Entry 8R5O (electron microscopy, 2.49 A resolution); this record covers chains C and E of the 20 polymer chains in the assembly.

== Chain C ==
Protein: DNA-directed RNA polymerase subunit beta
Organism: Sinapis alba
UniProtKB: A0A6C0M5W1 (A0A6C0M5W1_SINAL); residues 1-1072 here = UniProt positions 1-1072
Sequence (1072 residues; numbered 1 to 1072; the number before each row is that of its first residue):
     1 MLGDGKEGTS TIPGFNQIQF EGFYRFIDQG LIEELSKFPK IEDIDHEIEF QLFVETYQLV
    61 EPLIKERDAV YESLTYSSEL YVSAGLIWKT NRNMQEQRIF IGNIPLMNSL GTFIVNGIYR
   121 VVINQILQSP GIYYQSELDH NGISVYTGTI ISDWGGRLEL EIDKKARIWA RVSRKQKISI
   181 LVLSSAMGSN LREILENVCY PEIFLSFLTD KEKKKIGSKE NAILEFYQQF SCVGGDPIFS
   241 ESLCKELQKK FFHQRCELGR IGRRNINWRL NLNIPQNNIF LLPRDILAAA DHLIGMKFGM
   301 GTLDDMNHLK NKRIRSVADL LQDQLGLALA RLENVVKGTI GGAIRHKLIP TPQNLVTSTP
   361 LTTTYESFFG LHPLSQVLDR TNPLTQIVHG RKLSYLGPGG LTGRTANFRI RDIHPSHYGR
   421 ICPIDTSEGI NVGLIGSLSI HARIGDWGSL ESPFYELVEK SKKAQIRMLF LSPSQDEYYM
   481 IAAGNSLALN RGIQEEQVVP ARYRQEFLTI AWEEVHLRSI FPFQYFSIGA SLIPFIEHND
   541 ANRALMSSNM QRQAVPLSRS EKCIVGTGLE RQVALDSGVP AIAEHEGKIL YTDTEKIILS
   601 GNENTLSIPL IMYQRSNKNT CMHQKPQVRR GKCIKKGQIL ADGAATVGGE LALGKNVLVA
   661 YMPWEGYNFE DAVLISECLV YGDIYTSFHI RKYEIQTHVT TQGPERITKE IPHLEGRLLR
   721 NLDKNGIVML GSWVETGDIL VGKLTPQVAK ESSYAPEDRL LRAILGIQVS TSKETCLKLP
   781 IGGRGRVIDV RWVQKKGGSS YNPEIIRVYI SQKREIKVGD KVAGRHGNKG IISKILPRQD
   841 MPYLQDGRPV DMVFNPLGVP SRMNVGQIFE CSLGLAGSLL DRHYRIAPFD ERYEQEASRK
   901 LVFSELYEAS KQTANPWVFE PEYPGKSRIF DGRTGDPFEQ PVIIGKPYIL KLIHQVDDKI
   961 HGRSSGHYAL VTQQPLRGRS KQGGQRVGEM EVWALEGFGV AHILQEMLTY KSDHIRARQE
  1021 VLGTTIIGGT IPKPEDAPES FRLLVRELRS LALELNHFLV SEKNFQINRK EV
Disordered / not traced: 1-7, 37-57, 82-99, 130-304, 331-360, 396-410, 695-727, 736-782, 792-806, 954-989, 1010-1037
Construct notes: conflict F113 (Ser in A0A6C0M5W1), V657 (Ile in A0A6C0M5W1)

== Chain E ==
Protein: DNA-directed RNA polymerase subunit beta''
Organism: Sinapis alba
UniProtKB: A0A6C0M829 (A0A6C0M829_SINAL); residue numbers follow UniProt; this construct covers 1-1373
Sequence (1373 residues; row label = number of the first residue in the row):
     1 MAERANLVFH NKVIDGTAIK RLISRLIDHF GMAYTSHILD QVKTLGFQQA TATSISLGID
    61 DLLTIPSKGW LVQDAEQQSL ILEKHHHYGN VHAVEKLRQS IEIWYATSEY LRQEMNPNFR
   121 MTDPFNPVHM MSFSGARGNA SQVHQLVGMR GLMSDPQGQM IDLPIQSNLR EGLSLTEYII
   181 SCYGARKGVV DTAVRTSDAG YLTRRLVEVV QHIVVRRTDC GTIRGISVSP RNKSRMMSER
   241 IFIQTLIGRV LADDIYIGSR CVAFRNQDLG IGLVNRFITF GTQSISIRTP FTCRSTSWIC
   301 RLCYGRSPTH GDLVELGEAV GIIAGQSIGE PGTQLTLRTF HTGGVFTGGT AEHVRAPYNG
   361 KIKFNEDLVH PTRTRHGHPA FLCYIDLSVI IESEDIIHSV TIPPKSFLLV QNDQYVESEQ
   421 VIAEIREGTY TFHFKERVRK YIYSDSEGEM HWSTDVSHAP EFTYSNVHLL PKTSHLWILS
   481 GGSCGSSLIL FSIHKDQDQM NIPFLSVERK SISSLSVNND QVSQKFFSSD FSDKKKSGIP
   541 NYSELNGIVG TSHYNFIYSA IFHENSDLLA KRRRNRFLIP FQSIQEQEQE KEFIPHSGIS
   601 VEIPINGIFR RNSIFAFFDD PRYRRKSSGI LKYGTLKADS IIQKEDMIEY RGVQKFKTKY
   661 EMKVDRFFFI PEEVHILPES SAIMVENYSI IGVDTRITLN IRSQVGGLIR VERKKKRIEL
   721 KIFSGDIHFP DKTDKISRHS GILIPPGRGK TNSKESKNLK NWIYVQRITP TKKKFFVLVR
   781 PVATYEIADS INLATLFPKD LFREKDNIQL RVFNYILYGN GKPTRGISDT SIQLVRTCLV
   841 LNWDQDNKNS SLEEVRAFFV EVNTKGLIRD FIRIGLVKSH ISYIRKRNNP PDSGLISADS
   901 MNPFYSISPK AGILHQSLRQ NHGTIRMFLN RNKESQSLLI LSSSNCFRIG PFNHVKYHNV
   961 INQSIKKKPL ITIKNSSGPL GTAIQISNFY SFLPLLTYNQ ISVIKYLQLD NFKYIFQVIH
  1021 SYLIDENGRI FNLDPYSNLV LNPFKLNWYF LHQNYNNNYC EETSTIISLG QFFCENVCIA
  1081 KKEPYLKSGQ VLIVQRDSVV IRSAKPYLAT PGAKVHGHYR EILYEGDTLV TFIYEKSRSG
  1141 DITQGLPKVE QVLEVRSIDS ISLNLEKRIK GWNRCITRIL GIPWGFLIGA ELTIVQSRIS
  1201 LVNKIQKVYR SQGVQIHNRH IEIIVRQITS KVLVSEEGMS NVFLPGELIG LLRAERTGRA
  1261 LEEAICYRAV LLGITRASLN TQSFISEASF QETARVLAKA ALRGRIDWLK GLKENVVLGG
  1321 VIPAGTGFNK GLVHCSRQHT NILLEKKTKN LSLLEGDMRD ILFYHREFCD SSI
Disordered / not traced: 1-4, 230-241, 333-350, 427-435, 483-488, 505-565, 581-598, 618-794, 812-838, 844-854, 877-884, 891-900, 906-921, 929-936, 951-971, 1057-1064, 1136-1144, 1156-1161, 1332-1359, 1370-1373
Metal / ion sites: Zn2+: C220, C293, C300, C303

== Chain C / chain E interface ==
Pairs across the interface (136):
  R411(C) - R186(E)  hydrogen bond (backbone-side chain)
  D412(C) - P156(E)
  I413(C) - P156(E)
  I413(C) - C182(E)
  I413(C) - Y183(E)
  I413(C) - R186(E)
  P415(C) - Y183(E)
  Y418(C) - I179(E)  hydrophobic
  Y418(C) - Y183(E)  hydrogen bond
  P423(C) - C182(E)  hydrophobic
  P423(C) - R186(E)  hydrogen bond (backbone-side chain)
  I424(C) - Y178(E)  hydrophobic
  I424(C) - C182(E)  hydrophobic
  T426(C) - R186(E)
  G433(C) - R186(E)
  A483(C) - T176(E)
  P500(C) - L163(E)  hydrophobic
  Y503(C) - G1126(E)
  R504(C) - Y443(E)
  R504(C) - G1126(E)  hydrogen bond (side chain-backbone)
  F507(C) - I161(E)  hydrophobic
  F507(C) - D162(E)
  F507(C) - L163(E)  hydrophobic
  F507(C) - T176(E)
  H516(C) - E1125(E)  salt bridge
  Y525(C) - L175(E)  hydrophobic
  Y525(C) - I179(E)  hydrophobic
  F526(C) - L175(E)  hydrophobic
  F526(C) - Y178(E)  hydrophobic
  I536(C) - Y178(E)
  E537(C) - G172(E)
  E537(C) - L173(E)  hydrogen bond (backbone-backbone)
  H538(C) - L169(E)  hydrogen bond (side chain-backbone)
  H538(C) - R170(E)  hydrogen bond (side chain-backbone)
  H538(C) - E171(E)
  H538(C) - G172(E)
  N539(C) - L169(E)
  N539(C) - Y178(E)  hydrogen bond (backbone-side chain)
  D540(C) - R150(E)  salt bridge
  D540(C) - Y178(E)
  A541(C) - Y178(E)
  A541(C) - A185(E)  hydrophobic
  N542(C) - A185(E)  hydrogen bond (side chain-backbone)
  N542(C) - V189(E)
  A544(C) - Y178(E)
  Y661(C) - I55(E)
  Y661(C) - S56(E)  hydrogen bond (backbone-side chain)
  M662(C) - T51(E)
  M662(C) - S54(E)
  M662(C) - I55(E)
  P663(C) - A50(E)
  P663(C) - T51(E)  hydrogen bond (backbone-side chain)
  P663(C) - I55(E)
  W664(C) - T51(E)
  E665(C) - F47(E)
  E665(C) - Q48(E)
  E665(C) - T51(E)  hydrogen bond (backbone-side chain)
  G666(C) - F47(E)
  F669(C) - F47(E)  hydrophobic
  E670(C) - R137(E)
  N855(C) - R137(E)
  P856(C) - I55(E)
  L857(C) - R137(E)  hydrogen bond (backbone-side chain)
  G858(C) - R137(E)
  V859(C) - L57(E)  hydrophobic
  P860(C) - L57(E)  hydrophobic
  P860(C) - M131(E)  hydrophobic
  P860(C) - L146(E)  hydrophobic
  S861(C) - R137(E)  hydrogen bond
  S861(C) - Q142(E)  hydrogen bond (backbone-side chain)
  R862(C) - R137(E)
  M863(C) - Q142(E)
  M863(C) - Q145(E)
  M863(C) - L146(E)  hydrophobic
  M863(C) - L169(E)
  V865(C) - L62(E)  hydrophobic
  V865(C) - L146(E)  hydrophobic
  V865(C) - L169(E)  hydrophobic
  I868(C) - L57(E)
  I868(C) - I59(E)  hydrophobic
  F869(C) - I59(E)  hydrophobic
  F869(C) - R170(E)
  F889(C) - L173(E)
  F889(C) - S174(E)
  F889(C) - L175(E)
  F889(C) - Y178(E)  hydrophobic
  E891(C) - E171(E)
  E891(C) - G172(E)
  E896(C) - R170(E)  salt bridge
  E896(C) - E171(E)
  Y923(C) - D60(E)
  P924(C) - D60(E)
  K926(C) - D61(E)  salt bridge
  K926(C) - P127(E)
  R933(C) - T51(E)
  F938(C) - T51(E)
  F938(C) - A52(E)
  F938(C) - S54(E)
  E939(C) - A52(E)  hydrogen bond (backbone-backbone)
  E939(C) - T53(E)
  E939(C) - S54(E)
  Q940(C) - T53(E)  hydrogen bond (backbone-backbone)
  Q940(C) - S54(E)  hydrogen bond (backbone-side chain)
  P941(C) - S56(E)
  V942(C) - S54(E)
  V942(C) - S56(E)
  I943(C) - S56(E)  hydrogen bond (backbone-side chain)
  I943(C) - L57(E)
  W993(C) - R204(E)
  W993(C) - V207(E)
  W993(C) - I322(E)
  W993(C) - Q326(E)
  A994(C) - Q326(E)
  E996(C) - A319(E)
  E996(C) - I322(E)
  E996(C) - L1312(E)
  E996(C) - V1316(E)
  E996(C) - I1322(E)
  G997(C) - I323(E)
  G999(C) - G1325(E)
  G999(C) - T1326(E)  hydrogen bond (backbone-backbone)
  A1001(C) - V1321(E)  hydrophobic
  A1001(C) - I1322(E)  hydrophobic
  A1001(C) - A1324(E)
  A1001(C) - T1326(E)  hydrogen bond (backbone-side chain)
  A1001(C) - G1327(E)
  H1002(C) - T1326(E)  hydrogen bond
  Q1005(C) - G1319(E)
  Q1005(C) - V1321(E)
  L1008(C) - V1316(E)  hydrophobic
  P1038(C) - L1318(E)
  F1041(C) - L1318(E)  hydrophobic
  L1048(C) - L1297(E)  hydrophobic
  L1053(C) - A1301(E)  hydrophobic
  H1057(C) - L1309(E)
  H1057(C) - L1318(E)
Also at the interface, not in a pair above, chain C (87 interface residues in all): H414, C422, G429, V432, V498, E506, T509, R899, F903, V992, V1000, L1004, T1009, S1040, L1055
Also at the interface, not in a pair above, chain E (74 interface residues in all): G58, L80, E83, A136, I180, S181, A193, T203, K440, F1284, V1317, G1320

== Summary ==
Chain C and chain E form an interface of 87 and 74 residues respectively, with 22 hydrogen bonds and 4 salt
bridges. Among the polar pairs are H516(C)-E1125(E), D540(C)-R150(E) and E896(C)-R170(E). The Zn2+ site is
built by C220(E), C293(E), C300(E) and C303(E).
Here chain C is DNA-directed RNA polymerase subunit beta and chain E is DNA-directed RNA polymerase subunit
beta'', both from Sinapis alba. Entry 8R5O (Plastid-encoded RNA polymerase) was determined by electron
microscopy (same publication as 8R6S, 8RDJ and 8RAS).
